PDB entry 6R7K | X-ray diffraction, 1.54 A resolution | chains A and C

Chain A:
Protein: Nuclear receptor ROR-gamma
Source organism: Homo sapiens
UniProt: P51449 (RORG_HUMAN), isoform P51449-2; residues 265-507 here correspond to UniProt positions 244-486 (UniProt number = residue number - 21)
Amino-acid sequence (283 residues; row label = number of the first residue in the row):
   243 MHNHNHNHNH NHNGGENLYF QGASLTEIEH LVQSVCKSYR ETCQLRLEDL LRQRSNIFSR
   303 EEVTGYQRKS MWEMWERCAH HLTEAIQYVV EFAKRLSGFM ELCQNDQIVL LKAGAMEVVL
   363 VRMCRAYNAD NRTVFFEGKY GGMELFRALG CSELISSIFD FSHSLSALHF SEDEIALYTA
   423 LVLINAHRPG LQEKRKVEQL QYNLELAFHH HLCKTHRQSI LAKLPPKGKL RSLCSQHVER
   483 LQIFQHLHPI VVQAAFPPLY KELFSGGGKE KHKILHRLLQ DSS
Not modelled in the structure: 243-257, 510-525
Sequence notes: initiating methionine (243); expression tag (244-264, 508-525)
Ion coordination: Na+: C366, Y369, S408
Residues lining bound ligands: JUH ((2R)-2-(4-ethylsulfonylphenyl)-N-[4-[1,1,1,3,3,3-hexakis(fluoranyl)-2-oxidanyl-propan-2-yl]phenyl]-2-(2-phenylethanoylamino)ethanamide): C285, Q286, L287, L292, C320, H323, L324, A327, V361, R364, M365, R367, A368, V376, F377, F378, E379, G380, F388, L391, I397, I400
Reported in the primary citation:
  - binding site for JUH: R364, F377, E379

Chain C:
Protein: SRC2 peptide
Source organism: Homo sapiens
Amino-acid sequence (15 residues; each row starts with the number of its first residue):
   684 KEKHKILHRL LQDSS
Not modelled in the structure: 684-685, 698

Interface between chain A and chain C:
Residue-residue contacts - 24 pairs, chain A then chain C:
  V332(A) with L690(C), hydrophobic
  K336(A) with L693(C), hydrogen bond (side chain-backbone); L694(C), hydrogen bond (side chain-backbone); D696(C), hydrogen bond (side chain-backbone)
  F341(A) with L694(C), hydrophobic
  M342(A) with L694(C)
  Q346(A) with H691(C), hydrogen bond; Q695(C), hydrogen bond
  Q349(A) with L694(C)
  I350(A) with H691(C); L694(C), hydrophobic
  L353(A) with L694(C), hydrophobic
  P500(A) with H687(C); I689(C), hydrophobic
  L501(A) with I689(C); L690(C), hydrophobic
  K503(A) with H687(C)
  E504(A) with H687(C); K688(C); I689(C), hydrogen bond (side chain-backbone); L690(C), hydrogen bond (side chain-backbone)
  L505(A) with L690(C), hydrophobic
  G509(A) with K686(C), hydrogen bond (backbone-backbone); H687(C), hydrogen bond (backbone-backbone)
Interface residues without a listed pair, chain A (15 interface residues in all): K354

In short:
15 residues of chain A face 10 of chain C across their interface; the contacts include 9 hydrogen bonds. Polar
pairs include K336(A)-L693(C), K336(A)-L694(C) and K336(A)-D696(C). Bound to chain A: compound JUH. C366(A),
Y369(A) and S408(A) coordinate Na+. From the paper: a binding site for JUH at R364(A), F377(A) and E379(A).
Chain A is Nuclear receptor ROR-gamma and chain C is SRC2 peptide, both from Homo sapiens; the structure,
Ligand complex of RORg LBD, was determined by X-ray diffraction (same publication as 6R7A and 6R7J).
